Entry 9EW7 (X-ray diffraction, 1.80 A resolution); this record covers chains A and P.

== Chain A ==
Protein: 14-3-3 protein sigma
Source organism: Homo sapiens
Reference sequence: P31947 (1433S_HUMAN); residues 1-231 here = UniProt positions 1-231
Amino-acid sequence (236 residues; each row starts with the number of its first residue; numbers below 1 keep their minus sign (Gly-4 is residue -4)):
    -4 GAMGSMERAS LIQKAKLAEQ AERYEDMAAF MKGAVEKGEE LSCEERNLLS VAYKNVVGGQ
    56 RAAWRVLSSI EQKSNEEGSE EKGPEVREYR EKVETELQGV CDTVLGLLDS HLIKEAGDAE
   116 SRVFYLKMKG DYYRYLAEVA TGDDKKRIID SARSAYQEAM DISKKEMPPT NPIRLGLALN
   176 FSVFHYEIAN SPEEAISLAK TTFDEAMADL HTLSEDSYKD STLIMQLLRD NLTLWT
Construct notes: expression tag (-4 to 0)
Ion coordination: Ca2+ site 1: Gln8, Lys77, Glu80; Ca2+ site 2: Glu35, Glu110, Glu188; Mg2+ site 1: Glu75, Glu161; Mg2+ site 2 near Glu89 (its only coordinating residue here)
UniProt features mapped onto this chain:
  - site (Interaction with phosphoserine on interacting protein): Arg56, Arg129
  - modified residue (Phosphoserine): Ser5, Ser74

== Chain P ==
Protein: RAF proto-oncogene serine/threonine-protein kinase
Notes: EC 2.7.11.1
Reference sequence: P04049 (RAF1_HUMAN); residue numbers follow UniProt; this construct covers 255-264
Amino-acid sequence (10 residues; row label = number of the first residue in the row):
   255 QRSTSTPNVH
Modified residues: Ser259 (phosphoserine; SEP)
UniProt features mapped onto this chain:
  - modified residue: Ser259 (Phosphoserine)

== Interface between chain A and chain P ==
Pairs across the interface (30):
  Cys38(A) with His264(P), hydrogen bond
  Glu39(A) with His264(P)
  Asn42(A) with Val263(P); His264(P)
  Val46(A) with Asn262(P)
  Lys49(A) with Ser259(P); Thr260(P); Asn262(P)
  Asn50(A) with Asn262(P), hydrogen bond
  Arg56(A) with Ser259(P)
  Arg60(A) with Arg256(P)
  Arg129(A) with Ser259(P)
  Tyr130(A) with Ser259(P)
  Gly171(A) with Thr260(P), hydrogen bond (backbone-side chain)
  Leu174(A) with Thr258(P); Ser259(P); Thr260(P)
  Asn175(A) with Ser259(P); Thr260(P), hydrogen bond (side chain-backbone)
  Val178(A) with Ser257(P); Thr258(P)
  Tyr181(A) with Ser257(P)
  Glu182(A) with Arg256(P); Ser257(P), hydrogen bond
  Leu222(A) with Pro261(P)
  Asn226(A) with Ser257(P); Thr258(P), hydrogen bond (side chain-backbone)
  Leu229(A) with Gln255(P); Arg256(P)
  Trp230(A) with Ser257(P), hydrogen bond
Interface residues without a listed pair, chain A (22 interface residues in all): Ser45, Lys122

== Summary ==
22 residues of chain A and 10 residues of chain P are in contact; the contacts include 7 hydrogen bonds. Among
the polar pairs are Cys38(A)-His264(P), Asn50(A)-Asn262(P) and Gly171(A)-Thr260(P). Gln8(A), Lys77(A) and
Glu80(A) coordinate Ca2+ site 1.
Here chain A is 14-3-3 protein sigma (Homo sapiens) and chain P is RAF proto-oncogene serine/threonine-protein
kinase. Entry 9EW7 (Binary structure of 14-3-3s and CRAF phosphopeptide (pS259)) was determined by X-ray
diffraction.
